4QLQ - chains O and U of the 28 polymer chains in the assembly; structure by X-ray diffraction, 2.40 A resolution.

Chain O:
Name: Proteasome subunit alpha type-2
Source organism: Saccharomyces cerevisiae
Notes: EC 3.4.25.1
UniProtKB: P23639 (PSA2_YEAST); residue numbers follow UniProt; this construct covers 1-250
Chain sequence (250 residues; each row starts with the number of its first residue):
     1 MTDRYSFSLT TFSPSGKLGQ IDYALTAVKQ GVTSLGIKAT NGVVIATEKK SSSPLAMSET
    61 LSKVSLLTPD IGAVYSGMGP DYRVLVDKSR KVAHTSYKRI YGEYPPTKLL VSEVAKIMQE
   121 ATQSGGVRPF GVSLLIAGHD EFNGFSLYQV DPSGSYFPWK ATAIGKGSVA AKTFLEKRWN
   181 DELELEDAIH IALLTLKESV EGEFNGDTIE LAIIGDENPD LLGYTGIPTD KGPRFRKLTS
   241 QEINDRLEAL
Swiss-Prot annotation at these positions:
  - cross-link: Lys108 (Glycyl lysine isopeptide (Lys-Gly) (interchain with G-Cter in ubiquitin))

Chain U:
Name: Proteasome subunit alpha type-1
Source organism: Saccharomyces cerevisiae
Notes: EC 3.4.25.1
UniProtKB: P21243 (PSA1_YEAST); residues -8 to 243 here correspond to UniProt positions 1-252 (UniProt number = residue number + 9)
Chain sequence (252 residues; numbered -8 to 243; the number before each row is that of its first residue; numbers below 1 keep their minus sign (Met-8 is residue -8)):
    -8 MSGAAAASAA GYDRHITIFS PEGRLYQVEY AFKATNQTNI NSLAVRGKDC TVVISQKKVP
    52 DKLLDPTTVS YIFCISRTIG MVVNGPIPDA RNAALRAKAE AAEFRYKYGY DMPCDVLAKR
   112 MANLSQIYTQ RAYMRPLGVI LTFVSVDEEL GPSIYKTDPA GYYVGYKATA TGPKQQEITT
   172 NLENHFKKSK IDHINEESWE KVVEFAITHM IDALGTEFSK NDLEVGVATK DKFFTLSAEN
   232 IEERLVAIAE QD
Disordered / not traced: -8 to 1, 243

How chain O and chain U interact:
Pairs across the interface (65; chain O residue first):
  Asp3(O) - Arg122(U)
  Asp3(O) - Tyr124(U)
  Tyr5(O) - Ile7(U)
  Tyr5(O) - Ala123(U)  hydrophobic
  Tyr5(O) - Tyr124(U)  hydrophobic
  Leu9(O) - Ile9(U)  hydrophobic
  Leu9(O) - Ala123(U)  hydrophobic
  Gln20(O) - Ile9(U)
  Gln20(O) - Phe10(U)  hydrogen bond (side chain-backbone)
  Tyr23(O) - Phe10(U)  hydrophobic
  Tyr23(O) - Ser11(U)
  Tyr23(O) - Pro12(U)  hydrophobic
  Tyr23(O) - Gly14(U)
  Ala24(O) - Phe10(U)  hydrophobic
  Thr26(O) - Pro12(U)
  Thr26(O) - Glu13(U)
  Ala27(O) - Gly14(U)
  Ser52(O) - Tyr153(U)  hydrogen bond
  Ser53(O) - Thr170(U)
  Ser53(O) - Glu174(U)
  Pro54(O) - Lys158(U)  hydrogen bond (backbone-side chain)
  Pro54(O) - Glu174(U)
  Leu55(O) - Tyr157(U)
  Leu55(O) - Lys158(U)  hydrogen bond (backbone-backbone)
  Leu55(O) - Ala159(U)
  Leu55(O) - Thr170(U)
  Leu55(O) - Phe177(U)  hydrophobic
  Ala56(O) - Gly156(U)
  Ala56(O) - Tyr157(U)  hydrophobic
  Met57(O) - Arg37(U)  hydrogen bond
  Met57(O) - Val155(U)
  Met57(O) - Gly156(U)  hydrogen bond (backbone-backbone)
  Met57(O) - Tyr157(U)
  Met57(O) - Lys158(U)
  Thr60(O) - Tyr146(U)
  Thr60(O) - Val155(U)
  Thr60(O) - Gly156(U)  hydrogen bond (side chain-backbone)
  Leu61(O) - Val155(U)  hydrophobic
  Met78(O) - Phe10(U)  hydrophobic
  Met78(O) - Leu16(U)  hydrophobic
  Pro80(O) - Gln117(U)
  Pro80(O) - Ala151(U)
  Pro80(O) - Gly152(U)
  Pro80(O) - Tyr153(U)
  Asp81(O) - Gln117(U)
  Arg83(O) - Ala113(U)  hydrogen bond (side chain-backbone)
  Arg83(O) - Asn114(U)
  Arg83(O) - Gly152(U)  hydrogen bond (side chain-backbone)
  Arg83(O) - Tyr154(U)
  Val84(O) - Asn114(U)
  Val84(O) - Gln117(U)
  Asp87(O) - Lys110(U)  salt bridge
  Asp87(O) - Asn114(U)
  Gly126(O) - Arg122(U)
  Gly126(O) - Ala123(U)  hydrogen bond (backbone-backbone)
  Val127(O) - Gln121(U)
  Val127(O) - Arg122(U)
  Arg128(O) - Thr8(U)
  Arg128(O) - Phe10(U)
  Arg128(O) - Leu16(U)
  Arg128(O) - Thr120(U)  hydrogen bond (side chain-backbone)
  Arg128(O) - Gln121(U)  hydrogen bond (backbone-backbone)
  Pro129(O) - Phe10(U)
  Phe130(O) - Gln121(U)
  Gly131(O) - Phe10(U)
Other interface residues (no listed pair), chain O (31 interface residues in all): Thr2, Gln30, Ala121
Other interface residues (no listed pair), chain U (34 interface residues in all): Thr160, Leu173

In short:
The interface between chain O and chain U involves 31 residues on one side and 34 on the other, with 12
hydrogen bonds and 1 salt bridge. Polar contacts include Asp87(O)-Lys110(U), Gln20(O)-Phe10(U) and
Ser52(O)-Tyr153(U).
Chain O is Proteasome subunit alpha type-2 and chain U is Proteasome subunit alpha type-1, both from
Saccharomyces cerevisiae; the structure, yCP in complex with tripeptidic epoxyketone inhibitor 8, was
determined by X-ray diffraction, deposited together with 4QLS, 4QLT, 4QLU and 4QLV.
